7K4M - chains A and C of the 4 polymer chains in the assembly; structure by X-ray diffraction, 2.50 A resolution.

[Chain A (and C)]
Molecule: Hemoglobin subunit alpha
Source organism: Homo sapiens
Notes: chain C of this document is another copy of the same molecule, construct and numbering; everything in this record applies to it too
UniProt: P69905 (HBA_HUMAN); residues 0-141 here correspond to UniProt positions 1-142 (UniProt number = residue number + 1)
Amino-acid sequence (142 residues; each row starts with the number of its first residue; numbering starts at 0):
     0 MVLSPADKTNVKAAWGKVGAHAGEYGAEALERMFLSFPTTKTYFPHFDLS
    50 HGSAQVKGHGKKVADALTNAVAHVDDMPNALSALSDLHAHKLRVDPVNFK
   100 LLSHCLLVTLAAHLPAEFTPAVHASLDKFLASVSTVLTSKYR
Unresolved in the structure: 141 (chain C: 140-141)
Ion coordination: heme Fe: His87 (together with carbon monoxide)
Ligand contacts: carbon monoxide / heme: Leu29, Met32, Thr39, Tyr42, Phe43, Phe46, His58, Lys61, Val62, Ala65, Leu66, Leu83, Leu86, His87, Leu91, Val93, Asn97, Phe98, Leu101, Leu105, Val132, Leu136
Swiss-Prot annotation at these positions:
  - binding site (O2): His58
  - binding site (heme b): His87
  - site: Thr8, Asn9 (Microbial infection: Cleavage), Lys11 (Not glycated), Ala13, Trp14 (Microbial infection: Cleavage), Tyr24, Gly25 (Microbial infection: Cleavage), Leu29, Glu30 (Microbial infection: Cleavage), His45, Phe46 (Microbial infection: Cleavage), Asp47, Leu48 (Microbial infection: Cleavage), Ser52, Ala53 (Microbial infection: Cleavage), Val55, Lys56 (Microbial infection: Cleavage), Lys56 (Not glycated), Gly59, Lys60 (Microbial infection: Cleavage), Lys60 (Not glycated), Lys90 (Not glycated), Leu91, Arg92 (Microbial infection: Cleavage), Lys99 (Not glycated), Leu106, Val107 (Microbial infection: Cleavage), Thr108, Leu109 (Microbial infection: Cleavage), Val121, His122 (Microbial infection: Cleavage), Ser133, Thr134 (Microbial infection: Cleavage)
  - modified residue: Ser3 (Phosphoserine), Lys7 (N6-succinyllysine), Thr8 (Phosphothreonine), Lys11 (N6-succinyllysine), Lys16 (N6-acetyllysine), Tyr24 (Phosphotyrosine), Ser35 (Phosphoserine), Lys40 (N6-succinyllysine), Ser49 (Phosphoserine), Ser102 (Phosphoserine), Thr108 (Phosphothreonine), Ser124 (Phosphoserine), Ser131 (Phosphoserine), Thr134 (Phosphothreonine), Thr137 (Phosphothreonine), Ser138 (Phosphoserine)
  - glycosylation (N-linked (Glc) (glycation) lysine): Lys7, Lys16, Lys40, Lys61
Reported in the primary citation:
  - contacts within the chain: Met0-Lys127 (hydrophobic contact), Met0-Ser131 (hydrophobic contact), Met0-Thr134 (hydrophobic contact)

[Interface between chain A and chain C]
Pairs across the interface (11):
  Met0(A) - Thr134(C)
  Met0(A) - Ser138(C)
  Val1(A) - Pro77(C)  hydrophobic
  Val1(A) - Ser138(C)
  Ser3(A) - Lys139(C)
  Thr134(A) - Met0(C)
  Ser138(A) - Val1(C)  hydrogen bond (side chain-backbone)
  Lys139(A) - Ser3(C)
  Tyr140(A) - Val1(C)  hydrophobic
  Tyr140(A) - Leu2(C)
  Tyr140(A) - Ser3(C)
Also at the interface, not in a pair above, chain A (9 interface residues in all): Pro77, Val135
Also at the interface, not in a pair above, chain C (9 interface residues in all): Asp6
The authors on this interface:
  - residue pairs: Thr134(A)-Met0(C) (hydrophobic contact)
  - interface residues, chain C: Thr134(C)

[In short]
The chain A/chain C interface involves 9 residues from each chain, with 1 hydrogen bond. The hydrogen-bonded
pair is Ser138(A)-Val1(C). The paper describes a hydrophobic contact between Thr134(A) and Met0(C). Ligands of
chain A: carbon monoxide / heme. From the paper: the interface residue Thr134(C); contacts within the chain
involving Lys127(A), Met0(A) and Ser131(A) among others.
Chain A and chain C are both Hemoglobin subunit alpha (Homo sapiens); the structure, Crystal structure of
MetAP2 Modified Hemoglobin S, was determined by X-ray diffraction.
